7NHV - chains A and B; structure by X-ray diffraction, 1.91 A resolution.

[Chain A]
Name: N6-adenosine-methyltransferase catalytic subunit
From: Homo sapiens
Notes: EC 2.1.1.348
UniProt: Q86U44 (MTA70_HUMAN); residue numbers follow UniProt; this construct covers 354-580
Amino-acid sequence (246 residues; each row starts with the number of its first residue):
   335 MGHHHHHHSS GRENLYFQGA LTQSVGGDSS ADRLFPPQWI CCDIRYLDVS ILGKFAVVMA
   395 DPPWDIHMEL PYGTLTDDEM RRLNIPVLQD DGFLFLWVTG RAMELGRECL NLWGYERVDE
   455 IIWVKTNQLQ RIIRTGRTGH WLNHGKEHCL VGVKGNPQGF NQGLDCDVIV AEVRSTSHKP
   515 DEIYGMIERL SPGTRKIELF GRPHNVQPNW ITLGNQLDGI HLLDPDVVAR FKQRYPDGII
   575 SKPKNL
Disordered / not traced: 335-367, 402-404, 468-472, 577-580
Construct notes: initiating methionine (335); expression tag (336-353)
Ligand contacts: UE5 ((R)-N-((1-(6-(benzylamino)pyrimidin-4-yl)-3-hydroxypiperidin-3-yl)methyl)-4-((4,4-dimethylpiperidin-1-yl)methyl)benzamide): C376, D377, I378, R379, D395, P396, P397, Y406, G407, T408, L409, W431, W457, E481, S511, K513, F534, G535, R536, G548, N549, Q550
Curated features (UniProtKB/Swiss-Prot):
  - region: P396 to T410 (Gate loop 1), E450 to E454 (Interaction with METTL14), Q462 to G479 (Interphase loop), Q464 to K480 (Interaction with METTL14), R465 to H478 (Positively charged region required for RNA-binding), V507 to D515 (Gate loop 2)
  - binding site (S-adenosyl-L-methionine): D377, I378, D395, K513, R536 to N539, N549, Q550
  - site (Interaction with METTL14): E438, R441
  - natural variant: Y406 (Y406C: Found in patients with large intestine cancer; uncertain significance)
  - mutagenesis: D377 (D377A: Abolishes methyltransferase activity), D395 to W398 (Loss of function. Abolishes ability to regulate primary miRNA processing. Does not affect ability to promote mRNA translation. Abolishes formation of m6A at DNA damage sites), D395 (D395A: Abolishes methyltransferase activity), Y406 (Y406A: Strong reduction in methyltransferase activity), Q462 to G479 (Impaired RNA-binding and methyltransferase activities), W475 (W475A: Decreased methyltransferase activity), N477 (N477A: Decreased methyltransferase activity), E532 (E532A: Abolishes methyltransferase activity), R536 (R536A: Slight reduction in methyltransferase activity), H538 (H538A: Slight reduction in methyltransferase activity), N539 (N539A: Abolishes methyltransferase activity), N549 (N549A: Slight reduction in methyltransferase activity. Strong reduction in methyltransferase activity; when associated with A-550), 1 further mutagenesis entry in UniProt
Reported in the primary citation:
  - binding site for UE5: R379 (from molecular simulation)

[Chain B]
Name: N6-adenosine-methyltransferase non-catalytic subunit
From: Homo sapiens
UniProt: Q9HCE5 (MET14_HUMAN); numbering as in UniProt (aligned over 107-395)
Amino-acid sequence (290 residues; each row starts with the number of its first residue):
   106 MLKGTQSLNP HNDYCQHFVD TGHRPQNFIR DVGLADRFEE YPKLRELIRL KDELIAKSNT
   166 PPMYLQADIE AFDIRELTPK FDVILLEPPL EEYYRETGIT ANEKCWTWDD IMKLEIDEIA
   226 APRSFIFLWC GSGEGLDLGR VCLRKWGYRR CEDICWIKTN KNNPGKTKTL DPKAVFQRTK
   286 EHCLMGIKGT VKRSTDGDFI HANVDIDLII TEEPEIGNIE KPVEIFHIIE HFCLGRRRLH
   346 LFGRDSTIRP GWLTVGPTLT NSNYNAETYA SYFSAPNSYL TGCTEEIERL
Disordered / not traced: 106-116, 137-150, 202-208, 297-308, 394-395
Disulfide bonds: C338-C388
Construct notes: initiating methionine (106)
Curated features (UniProtKB/Swiss-Prot):
  - region: R135, D136 (Interaction with METTL3), S237, G238 (Interaction with METTL3), R245 to R254 (Positively charged region required for RNA-binding), R255 to D258 (Interaction with METTL3), K278 to H287 (Interaction with METTL3), K297, R298 (Positively charged region required for RNA-binding), N308 to D312 (Interaction with METTL3)
  - site (Interaction with METTL3): Y146, D242, R245, R298
  - mutagenesis: D173 (D173A: Little or no effect on S-adenosyl-L-methionine-binding or methyltransferase activity; when associated with A-192), E192 (E192A: Little or no effect on methyltransferase activity. Little or no effect on S-adenosyl-L-methionine-binding or methyltransferase activity; when associated with A-173), Y198 (Y198A: Does not affect methyltransferase activity of the heterodimer complex formed with METTL3), R245 (R245E: Reduced RNA-binding. Reduced RNA-binding; when associated with E-255), R254 to R255 (Strongly reduced methyltransferase activity of the heterodimer complex formed with METTL3), R255 (R255E: Reduced RNA-binding; when associated with E-245), K297 to R298 (Reduced RNA-binding), R298 (R298P: Strongly decreased methyltransferase activity of the heterodimer complex formed with METTL3, probably due to reduced RNA-binding), D312 (D312A: Decreased methyltransferase activity of the heterodimer complex formed with METTL3), C338 (C338A: Does not affect methyltransferase activity of the heterodimer complex formed with METTL3), P362 to T363 (Little or no effect on methyltransferase activity of the heterodimer complex formed with METTL3)

[How chain A and chain B interact]
Contacting residue pairs - 100 pairs, chain A then chain B:
  F427(A) - V280(B)  hydrophobic
  F429(A) - F281(B)  hydrophobic
  G434(A) - R255(B)  hydrogen bond (backbone-side chain)
  M437(A) - R245(B)
  M437(A) - R255(B)
  E438(A) - R245(B)  salt bridge
  E438(A) - R249(B)
  E438(A) - R255(B)  salt bridge
  R441(A) - L241(B)
  R441(A) - D242(B)  salt bridge
  R441(A) - R245(B)
  E450(A) - K278(B)
  R451(A) - G238(B)  hydrogen bond (side chain-backbone)
  R451(A) - L241(B)
  R451(A) - D242(B)  salt bridge
  V452(A) - K278(B)
  V452(A) - V280(B)  hydrophobic
  V452(A) - R283(B)  hydrogen bond (backbone-side chain)
  D453(A) - A279(B)
  D453(A) - V280(B)  hydrogen bond (side chain-backbone)
  D453(A) - F281(B)  hydrogen bond (side chain-backbone)
  D453(A) - R283(B)  salt bridge
  E454(A) - L241(B)
  E454(A) - K285(B)  hydrogen bond (backbone-side chain)
  I455(A) - F281(B)  hydrophobic
  I456(A) - C260(B)  hydrophobic
  I456(A) - I262(B)  hydrophobic
  I456(A) - K285(B)
  V458(A) - L313(B)  hydrophobic
  Q464(A) - Y119(B)
  Q464(A) - F133(B)
  Q464(A) - I134(B)
  Q464(A) - R135(B)  hydrogen bond (backbone-backbone)
  R465(A) - R135(B)
  I466(A) - I134(B)  hydrophobic
  I466(A) - L313(B)  hydrophobic
  I466(A) - I315(B)  hydrophobic
  G473(A) - E257(B)
  H474(A) - E257(B)
  W475(A) - F230(B)  hydrophobic
  W475(A) - C256(B)
  W475(A) - E257(B)  hydrogen bond (backbone-side chain)
  W475(A) - F337(B)
  L476(A) - E257(B)  hydrogen bond (backbone-side chain)
  L476(A) - I259(B)  hydrophobic
  L476(A) - D310(B)
  L476(A) - I311(B)
  L476(A) - I333(B)  hydrophobic
  L476(A) - F337(B)  hydrophobic
  N477(A) - V309(B)
  N477(A) - D310(B)  hydrogen bond (backbone-backbone)
  N477(A) - I311(B)
  N477(A) - D312(B)  hydrogen bond (backbone-backbone)
  H478(A) - E257(B)  salt bridge
  H478(A) - I311(B)
  H478(A) - D312(B)
  G479(A) - I311(B)
  G479(A) - D312(B)  hydrogen bond (backbone-side chain)
  K480(A) - D258(B)  hydrogen bond (side chain-backbone)
  K480(A) - C260(B)
  K480(A) - D312(B)  salt bridge
  K480(A) - L313(B)
  H482(A) - D258(B)
  Q496(A) - A279(B)
  Q496(A) - V280(B)
  G497(A) - V280(B)  hydrogen bond (backbone-backbone)
  G497(A) - Q282(B)  hydrogen bond (backbone-side chain)
  L498(A) - F123(B)
  L498(A) - V124(B)
  D499(A) - C120(B)
  D499(A) - V124(B)
  D499(A) - F281(B)
  D499(A) - Q282(B)  hydrogen bond (backbone-backbone)
  C500(A) - F123(B)
  C500(A) - P130(B)
  C500(A) - F281(B)
  C500(A) - Q282(B)
  C500(A) - T284(B)
  D501(A) - Q282(B)  hydrogen bond (backbone-backbone)
  D501(A) - R283(B)
  D501(A) - T284(B)  hydrogen bond
  D501(A) - K285(B)  salt bridge
  V502(A) - P130(B)
  V502(A) - Q131(B)
  V502(A) - I262(B)  hydrophobic
  V502(A) - T284(B)
  I503(A) - C120(B)  hydrophobic
  V504(A) - Y119(B)
  V504(A) - P130(B)
  V504(A) - Q131(B)
  V504(A) - I134(B)  hydrophobic
  E516(A) - N117(B)
  E516(A) - D118(B)
  E516(A) - C120(B)
  M520(A) - C120(B)  hydrophobic
  M520(A) - F281(B)  hydrophobic
  R523(A) - C120(B)
  R523(A) - Q121(B)
  R523(A) - V124(B)
  L524(A) - V280(B)  hydrophobic
Interface residues without a listed pair, chain A (42 interface residues in all): R435, L463, V485
Interface residues without a listed pair, chain B (48 interface residues in all): E239, P277, H287, M290, I292, V296, L339

[Overview]
The interface between chain A and chain B involves 42 residues on one side and 48 on the other, with 18
hydrogen bonds and 8 salt bridges. Polar pairs include E438(A)-R245(B), E438(A)-R255(B) and R441(A)-D242(B).
Chain A binds compound UE5. From the paper: a binding site for UE5 at R379(A).
Here chain A is N6-adenosine-methyltransferase catalytic subunit and chain B is N6-adenosine-methyltransferase
non-catalytic subunit, both from Homo sapiens. Entry 7NHV (Crystal structure of the human METTL3-METTL14
complex with compound UOZ016) was determined by X-ray diffraction together with 7NHG, 7NHI, 7NHJ, 7NI7, 7NI8,
7NIA and 11 further entries from the same study.
